Entry 8WPP (electron microscopy, 3.10 A resolution); this record covers chains A and C of the 9 polymer chains in the assembly.

[Chain A]
Molecule: DNA polymerase
Source organism: Monkeypox virus
Amino-acid sequence (1006 residues; each row starts with the number of its first residue):
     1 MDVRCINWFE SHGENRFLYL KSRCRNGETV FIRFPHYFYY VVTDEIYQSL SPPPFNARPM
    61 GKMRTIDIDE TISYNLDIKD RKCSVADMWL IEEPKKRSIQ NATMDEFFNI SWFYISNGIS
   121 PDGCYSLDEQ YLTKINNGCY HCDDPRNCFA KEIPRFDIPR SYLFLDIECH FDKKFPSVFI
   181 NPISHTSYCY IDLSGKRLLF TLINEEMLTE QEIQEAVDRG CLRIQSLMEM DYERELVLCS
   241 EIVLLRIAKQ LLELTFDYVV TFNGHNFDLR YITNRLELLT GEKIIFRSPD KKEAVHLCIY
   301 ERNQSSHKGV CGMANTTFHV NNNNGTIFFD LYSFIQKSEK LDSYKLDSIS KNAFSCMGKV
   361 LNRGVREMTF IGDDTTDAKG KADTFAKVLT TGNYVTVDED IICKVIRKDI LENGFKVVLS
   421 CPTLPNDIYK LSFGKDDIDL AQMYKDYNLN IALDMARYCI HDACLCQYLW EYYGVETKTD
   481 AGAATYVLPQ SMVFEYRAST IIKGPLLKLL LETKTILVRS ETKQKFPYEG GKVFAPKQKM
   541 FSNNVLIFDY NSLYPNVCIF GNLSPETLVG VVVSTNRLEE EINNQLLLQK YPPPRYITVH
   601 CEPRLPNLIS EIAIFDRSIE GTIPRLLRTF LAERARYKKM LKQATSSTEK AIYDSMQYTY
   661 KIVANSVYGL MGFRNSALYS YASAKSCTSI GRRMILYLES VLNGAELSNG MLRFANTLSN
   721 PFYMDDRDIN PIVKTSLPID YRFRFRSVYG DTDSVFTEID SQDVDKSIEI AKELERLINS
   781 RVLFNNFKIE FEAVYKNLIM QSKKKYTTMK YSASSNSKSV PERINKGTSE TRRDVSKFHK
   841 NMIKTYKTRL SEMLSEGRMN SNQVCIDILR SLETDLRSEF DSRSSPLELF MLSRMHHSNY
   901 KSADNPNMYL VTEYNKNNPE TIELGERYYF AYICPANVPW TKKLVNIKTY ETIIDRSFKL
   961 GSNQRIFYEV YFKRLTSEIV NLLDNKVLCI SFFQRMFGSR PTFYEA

[Chain C]
Molecule: E4R Uracil-DNA glycosylase, DNA polymerase processivity factor
Source organism: Monkeypox virus
Amino-acid sequence (218 residues; each row starts with the number of its first residue):
     1 MNSVTISHAP YTITYHDDWE PVMSQLVEFY NEVASWLLRD ETSPIPDKFF IQLKQPLRNK
    61 RVCVCGIDPY PKDGTGVPFE SPNFTKKSIK EIASSISRLT GVIDYKGYNL NIIDGVIPWN
   121 YYLSCKLGET KSHAIYWDKI SKLLLQHITK HVSVLYCLGK TDFSNIRAKL ESPVTTIVGY
   181 HPAARDHQFE KDRSFEIINV LLELDNKTPI NWAQGFIY

[Interface between chain A and chain C]
Contacting residue pairs (26):
  Ser177(A) - Glu32(C)  hydrogen bond
  Phe179(A) - Glu32(C)
  Phe179(A) - Val33(C)  hydrophobic
  Phe179(A) - Trp36(C)  hydrogen bond (backbone-side chain)
  Phe179(A) - Ile135(C)
  Phe179(A) - Tyr136(C)  hydrophobic
  Phe179(A) - Lys139(C)
  Ile180(A) - Glu32(C)
  Asn274(A) - Ile135(C)
  Glu277(A) - Arg39(C)
  Glu277(A) - Ile135(C)
  Leu278(A) - Trp36(C)
  Leu278(A) - Arg39(C)  hydrogen bond (backbone-side chain)
  Leu278(A) - Tyr136(C)
  Leu279(A) - Trp36(C)  hydrophobic
  Glu301(A) - Asn165(C)  hydrogen bond (backbone-side chain)
  Glu301(A) - Ala168(C)
  Asn303(A) - Asn165(C)  hydrogen bond
  Asn303(A) - Ala168(C)
  Met313(A) - Arg167(C)
  Met313(A) - Ala168(C)  hydrogen bond (side chain-backbone)
  Ala903(A) - Pro173(C)
  Thr912(A) - Glu171(C)
  Lys916(A) - Gln25(C)
  Lys916(A) - Leu143(C)
  Lys916(A) - Gln146(C)  hydrogen bond
Interface residues without a listed pair, chain A (16 interface residues in all): Lys173, Met908, Leu924
Interface residues without a listed pair, chain C (18 interface residues in all): Glu28, Ser132, Ser164

[Summary]
16 residues of chain A face 18 of chain C across their interface; the contacts include 7 hydrogen bonds. Among
the polar pairs are Ser177(A)-Glu32(C), Phe179(A)-Trp36(C) and Leu278(A)-Arg39(C).
Chain A is DNA polymerase and chain C is E4R Uracil-DNA glycosylase, DNA polymerase processivity factor, both
from Monkeypox virus; the structure, Structure of monkeypox virus polymerase complex F8-A22-E4-H5 with
endogenous DNA, was determined by electron microscopy, deposited together with 8WPE, 8WPF and 8WPK.
